7KED - chains B and J of the 13 polymer chains in the assembly; structure by X-ray diffraction, 3.60 A resolution.

# Chain B
Name: DNA-directed RNA polymerase II subunit RPB2
Source organism: Saccharomyces cerevisiae (strain ATCC 204508 / S288c)
Notes: EC 2.7.7.6
UniProtKB: P08518 (RPB2_YEAST); residues 1-1224 here = UniProt positions 1-1224
Sequence (1224 residues; each row starts with the number of its first residue):
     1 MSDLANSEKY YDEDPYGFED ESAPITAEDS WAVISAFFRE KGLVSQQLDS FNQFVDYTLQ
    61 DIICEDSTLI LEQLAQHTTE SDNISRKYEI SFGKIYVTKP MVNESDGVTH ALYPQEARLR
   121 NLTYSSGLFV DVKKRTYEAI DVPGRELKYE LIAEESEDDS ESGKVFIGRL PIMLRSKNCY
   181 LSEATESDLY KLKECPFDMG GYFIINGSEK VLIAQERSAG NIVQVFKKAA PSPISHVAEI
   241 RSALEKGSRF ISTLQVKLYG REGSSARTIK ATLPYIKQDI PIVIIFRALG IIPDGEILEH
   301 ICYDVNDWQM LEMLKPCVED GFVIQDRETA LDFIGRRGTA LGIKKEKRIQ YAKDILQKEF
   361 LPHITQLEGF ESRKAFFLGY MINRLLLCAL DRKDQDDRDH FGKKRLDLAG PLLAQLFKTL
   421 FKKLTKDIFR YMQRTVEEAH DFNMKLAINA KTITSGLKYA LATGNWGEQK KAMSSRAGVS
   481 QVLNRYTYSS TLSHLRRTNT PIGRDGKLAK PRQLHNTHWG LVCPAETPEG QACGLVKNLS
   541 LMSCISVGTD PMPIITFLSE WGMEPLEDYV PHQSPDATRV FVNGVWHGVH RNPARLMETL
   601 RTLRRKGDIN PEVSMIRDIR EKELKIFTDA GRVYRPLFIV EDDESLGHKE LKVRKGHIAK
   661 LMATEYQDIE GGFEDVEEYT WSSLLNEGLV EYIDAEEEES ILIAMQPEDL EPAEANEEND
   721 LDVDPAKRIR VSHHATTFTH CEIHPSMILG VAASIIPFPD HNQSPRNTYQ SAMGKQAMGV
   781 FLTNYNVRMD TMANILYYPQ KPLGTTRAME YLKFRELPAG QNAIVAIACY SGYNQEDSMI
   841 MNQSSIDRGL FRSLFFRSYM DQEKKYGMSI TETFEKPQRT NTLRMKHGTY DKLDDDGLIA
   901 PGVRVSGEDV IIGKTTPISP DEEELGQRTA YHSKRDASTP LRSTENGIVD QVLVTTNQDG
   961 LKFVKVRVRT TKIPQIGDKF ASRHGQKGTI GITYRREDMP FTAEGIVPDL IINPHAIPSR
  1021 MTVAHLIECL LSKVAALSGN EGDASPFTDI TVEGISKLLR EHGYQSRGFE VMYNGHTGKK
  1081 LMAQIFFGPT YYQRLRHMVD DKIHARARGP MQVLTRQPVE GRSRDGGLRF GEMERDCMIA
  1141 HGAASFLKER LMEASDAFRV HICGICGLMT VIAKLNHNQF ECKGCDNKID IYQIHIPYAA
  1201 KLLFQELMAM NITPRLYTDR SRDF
Not modelled in the structure: 1-19, 76-85, 139-161, 338-344, 439-445, 503-508, 644-646, 669-675, 715-720, 920-929, 1222-1224
Bound ions: Zn2+: C1163, C1166, C1185

# Chain J
Name: DNA-directed RNA polymerases I, II, and III subunit RPABC5
Source organism: Saccharomyces cerevisiae (strain ATCC 204508 / S288c)
UniProtKB: P22139 (RPAB5_YEAST); numbering as in UniProt (aligned over 1-70)
Sequence (70 residues; row label = number of the first residue in the row):
     1 MIVPVRCFSC GKVVGDKWES YLNLLQEDEL DEGTALSRLG LKRYCCRRMI LTHVDLIEKF
    61 LRYNPLEKRD
Not modelled in the structure: 66-70
Bound ions: Zn2+: C7, C10, C45, C46
Swiss-Prot annotation at these positions:
  - binding site (Zn(2+)): C7, C10, C45, C46
  - cross-link: K59 (Glycyl lysine isopeptide (Lys-Gly) (interchain with G-Cter in ubiquitin))

# Interface between chain B and chain J
Pairs across the interface - 64 pairs, chain B then chain J:
  E186(B) with R62(J), salt bridge
  S187(B) with R62(J)
  Y190(B) with K59(J); R62(J); Y63(J)
  K193(B) with P65(J)
  C195(B) with Y63(J)
  P196(B) with Y63(J)
  F197(B) with K59(J)
  V780(B) with L56(J), hydrophobic
  T783(B) with F60(J); Y63(J), hydrogen bond
  N784(B) with Y63(J)
  Y785(B) with M1(J); F60(J), hydrophobic
  I795(B) with M1(J), hydrophobic
  Y797(B) with M1(J), hydrogen bond (backbone-backbone)
  Y798(B) with I2(J); P4(J), hydrophobic; F8(J), hydrophobic
  P799(B) with M1(J)
  Q800(B) with R48(J), hydrogen bond (side chain-backbone); T52(J), hydrogen bond
  K801(B) with L51(J); T52(J), hydrogen bond (backbone-backbone); V54(J)
  L803(B) with T52(J)
  R815(B) with V54(J)
  E816(B) with V54(J); L56(J); K59(J), salt bridge
  P818(B) with V54(J), hydrophobic
  N822(B) with R48(J), hydrogen bond (backbone-side chain); T52(J)
  I824(B) with S9(J); R48(J)
  S845(B) with F8(J)
  R848(B) with C7(J); F8(J); G11(J)
  L850(B) with F8(J), hydrophobic
  R996(B) with S9(J); C10(J), hydrogen bond (side chain-backbone)
  E1004(B) with R43(J)
  I1006(B) with R43(J); Y44(J); C45(J), hydrophobic
  V1007(B) with S9(J)
  D1009(B) with F8(J); S9(J), hydrogen bond; R48(J), salt bridge
  A1035(B) with L51(J)
  A1036(B) with R47(J)
  L1037(B) with Y44(J), hydrophobic; R47(J), hydrogen bond (backbone-side chain)
  S1038(B) with G33(J)
  G1039(B) with D31(J); E32(J); G33(J); L51(J)
  N1040(B) with D31(J)
  Y1064(B) with Y44(J)
  E1070(B) with Y44(J), hydrogen bond
  F1087(B) with Y44(J)
Other interface residues (no listed pair), chain B (46 interface residues in all): L796, A823, G849, L854, K1033, P1089
Other interface residues (no listed pair), chain J (28 interface residues in all): V3, M49, H53

# Overview
46 residues of chain B and 28 residues of chain J are in contact; the contacts include 10 hydrogen bonds and 3
salt bridges. Polar pairs include E186(B)-R62(J), E816(B)-K59(J) and D1009(B)-R48(J). Curated annotation
(UniProt) lists 4 Zn2+-binding residues on chain J.
Chain B is DNA-directed RNA polymerase II subunit RPB2 and chain J is DNA-directed RNA polymerases I, II, and
III subunit RPABC5, both from Saccharomyces cerevisiae (strain ATCC 204508 / S288c); the structure, RNA
polymerase II elongation complex with unnatural base dTPT3, was determined by X-ray diffraction (same
publication as 7KEE and 7KEF).
